4Y95 - chain A; structure by X-ray diffraction, 1.60 A resolution.

== Chain A ==
Molecule: Non-specific protein-tyrosine kinase
Source organism: Bos taurus
Notes: EC 2.7.10.2; fragment: kinase domain (UNP 395-659)
Reference sequence: Q3ZC95 (Q3ZC95_BOVIN); numbering as in UniProt (aligned over 395-659)
Amino-acid sequence (266 residues; each row starts with the number of its first residue):
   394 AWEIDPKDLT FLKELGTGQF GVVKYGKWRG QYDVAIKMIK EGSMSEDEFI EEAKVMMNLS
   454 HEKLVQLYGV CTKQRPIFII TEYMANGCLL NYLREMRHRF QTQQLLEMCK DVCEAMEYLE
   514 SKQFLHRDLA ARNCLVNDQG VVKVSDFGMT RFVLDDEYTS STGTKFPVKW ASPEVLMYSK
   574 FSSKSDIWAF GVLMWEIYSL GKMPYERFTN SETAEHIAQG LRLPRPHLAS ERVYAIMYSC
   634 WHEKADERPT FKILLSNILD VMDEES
Differences from the reference sequence: expression tag (394); engineered mutation M542 (Leu in Q3ZC95), T543 (Ser in Q3ZC95), F545 (Tyr in Q3ZC95), T555 (Val in Q3ZC95), T557 (Ser in Q3ZC95), K562 (Arg in Q3ZC95), A564 (Ser in Q3ZC95), S565 (Pro in Q3ZC95), P617 (Tyr in Q3ZC95)
Small-molecule neighbours: cgi1746 (746; 4-tert-butyl-N-[2-methyl-3-(4-methyl-6-{[4-(morpholin-4-ylcarbonyl)phenyl]amino}-5-oxo-4,5-dihydropyrazin-2-yl)phenyl]benzamide): L408, G409, T410, G411, Q412, F413, V416, A428, K430, V458, T474, E475, Y476, M477, A478, N479, G480, D521, N526, L528, S538, D539, M542, T543, V546, Y551

== Overview ==
Bound to chain A: cgi1746.
Chain A is Non-specific protein-tyrosine kinase (Bos taurus); the structure, Crystal structure of the kinase
domain of Bruton's tyrosine kinase with mutations in the activation loop, was determined by X-ray diffraction,
deposited together with 4Y93, 4Y94 and 4XI2.
